PDB entry 7W6R | X-ray diffraction, 2.60 A resolution | chains A and B

== Chain A ==
Name: Angiotensin-converting enzyme
Source organism: Equus caballus
Notes: EC 3.4.-.-
UniProt: F6V9L3 (F6V9L3_HORSE); residue numbers follow UniProt; this construct covers 19-614
Chain sequence (602 residues; numbered 19 to 620; the number before each row is that of its first residue):
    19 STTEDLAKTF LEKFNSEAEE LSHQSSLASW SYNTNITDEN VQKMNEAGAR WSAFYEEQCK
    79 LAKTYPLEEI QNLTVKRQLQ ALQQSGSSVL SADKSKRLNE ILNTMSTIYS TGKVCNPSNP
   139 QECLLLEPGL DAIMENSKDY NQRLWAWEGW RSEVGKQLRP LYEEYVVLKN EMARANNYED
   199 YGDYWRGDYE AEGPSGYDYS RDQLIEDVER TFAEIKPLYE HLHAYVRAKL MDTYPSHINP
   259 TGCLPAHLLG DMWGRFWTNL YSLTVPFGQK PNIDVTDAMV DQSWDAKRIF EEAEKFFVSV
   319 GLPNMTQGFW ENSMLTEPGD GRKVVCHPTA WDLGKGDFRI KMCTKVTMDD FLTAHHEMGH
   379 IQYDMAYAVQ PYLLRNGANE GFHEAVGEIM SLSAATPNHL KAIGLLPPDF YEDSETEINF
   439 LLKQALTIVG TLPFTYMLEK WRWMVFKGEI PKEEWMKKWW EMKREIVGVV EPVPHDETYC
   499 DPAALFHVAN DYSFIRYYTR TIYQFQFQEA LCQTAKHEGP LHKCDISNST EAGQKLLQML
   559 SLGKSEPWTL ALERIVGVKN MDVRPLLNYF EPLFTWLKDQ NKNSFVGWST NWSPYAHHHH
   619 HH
Not modelled in the structure: 615-620
Differences from the reference sequence: expression tag (615-620)
Disulfide bonds: Cys-133/Cys-141, Cys-344/Cys-361, Cys-530/Cys-542
Ion coordination: Zn2+: His-374, His-378, Glu-402
From the paper describing this entry:
  - contacts within the chain: Glu-38/Gln-42, Glu-38/Lys-353

== Chain B ==
Name: Spike glycoprotein
Source organism: Bat coronavirus RaTG13
Notes: fragment: rbd
UniProt: A0A6B9WHD3 (A0A6B9WHD3_SARS); residues 319-541 here = UniProt positions 319-541
Chain sequence (223 residues; numbered 319 to 541; the number before each row is that of its first residue):
   319 RVQPTDSIVR FPNITNLCPF GEVFNATTFA SVYAWNRKRI SNCVADYSVL YNSTSFSTFK
   379 CYGVSPTKLN DLCFTNVYAD SFVITGDEVR QIAPGQTGKI ADYNYKLPDD FTGCVIAWNS
   439 KHIDAKEGGN FNYLYRLFRK ANLKPFERDI STEIYQAGSK PCNGQTGLNC YYPLYRYGFY
   499 PTDGVGHQPY RVVVLSFELL NAPATVCGPK KSTNLVKNKC VNF
Not modelled in the structure: 319-333, 530-541
Disulfide bonds: Cys-336/Cys-361, Cys-379/Cys-432, Cys-391/Cys-525, Cys-480/Cys-488
Glycans and other covalent adducts: N-acetylglucosamine (NAG) linked to Asn-343
From the paper describing this entry:
  - post-translational modification sites: Asn-343
  - mutagenesis - R494S (3.6-fold): increased binding to Angiotensin-converting enzyme (chain A)
  - mutagenesis - R494S: unchanged binding to hACE2

== Chain A / chain B interface ==
Pairs across the interface (38; chain A residue first):
  Ser-19(A) / Ala-475(B)  hydrogen bond (side chain-backbone)
  Leu-24(A) / Ala-475(B)
  Leu-24(A) / Gly-476(B)
  Leu-24(A) / Asn-487(B)
  Thr-27(A) / Phe-456(B)
  Thr-27(A) / Tyr-489(B)
  Phe-28(A) / Tyr-489(B)
  Glu-30(A) / Lys-417(B)  salt bridge
  Glu-30(A) / Leu-455(B)
  Glu-30(A) / Phe-456(B)
  Lys-31(A) / Phe-456(B)
  Lys-31(A) / Tyr-489(B)
  Lys-31(A) / Tyr-493(B)
  Ser-34(A) / Tyr-453(B)
  Ser-34(A) / Leu-455(B)
  Ser-34(A) / Tyr-493(B)
  Glu-35(A) / Tyr-493(B)
  Glu-38(A) / Phe-449(B)
  Glu-38(A) / Gly-496(B)
  Glu-38(A) / Tyr-498(B)  hydrogen bond
  His-41(A) / Tyr-498(B)
  His-41(A) / Asp-501(B)  salt bridge
  Gln-42(A) / Phe-449(B)
  Gln-42(A) / Tyr-498(B)  hydrogen bond
  Leu-45(A) / Tyr-498(B)  hydrophobic
  Thr-82(A) / Leu-486(B)
  Tyr-83(A) / Leu-486(B)  hydrogen bond (side chain-backbone)
  Tyr-83(A) / Asn-487(B)  hydrogen bond
  Tyr-83(A) / Tyr-489(B)  hydrogen bond
  Asn-330(A) / Thr-500(B)
  Lys-353(A) / Gly-496(B)  hydrogen bond (side chain-backbone)
  Lys-353(A) / Asp-501(B)
  Lys-353(A) / Gly-502(B)  hydrogen bond (backbone-backbone)
  Lys-353(A) / His-505(B)
  Gly-354(A) / Gly-502(B)
  Gly-354(A) / His-505(B)
  Asp-355(A) / Thr-500(B)
  Arg-357(A) / Thr-500(B)  hydrogen bond
Interface residues without a listed pair, chain B (18 interface residues in all): Tyr-473
From the paper, about this interface:
  - residue pairs: Ser-19(A)/Ala-475(B) (hydrogen bond), Glu-30(A)/Lys-417(B) (salt bridge), Glu-38(A)/Tyr-498(B), His-41(A)/Asp-501(B), Thr-82(A)/Leu-486(B), Tyr-83(A)/Asn-487(B) (hydrogen bond), Leu-486(B)/Tyr-83(A) (hydrogen bond), Tyr-489(B)/Tyr-83(A) (hydrogen bond)
  - interface residues, chain A: Glu-38(A), His-41(A), Gln-42(A), Lys-353(A), Asp-355(A), Arg-357(A)
  - hot spots on chain A (mutagenesis) - E38D: unchanged binding to Spike glycoprotein (chain B)
  - hot spots on chain A (mutagenesis) - L24Q, S34H (2.2-fold): decreased binding to Spike glycoprotein (chain B)
  - interface residues, chain B: Gly-496(B), Tyr-498(B), Thr-500(B), Asp-501(B), Gly-502(B)

== Summary ==
The interface between chain A and chain B involves 19 residues on one side and 18 on the other; the contacts
include 9 hydrogen bonds and 2 salt bridges. Polar contacts include Glu-30(A)/Lys-417(B), His-41(A)/Asp-501(B)
and Ser-19(A)/Ala-475(B). The authors report hydrogen bonds between Ser-19(A) and Ala-475(B), Tyr-83(A) and
Asn-487(B) and Leu-486(B) and Tyr-83(A) among others; a salt bridge between Glu-30(A) and Lys-417(B); contacts
between Glu-38(A) and Tyr-498(B), His-41(A) and Asp-501(B) and Thr-82(A) and Leu-486(B). From the paper: L24Q
and S34H of chain A reduce binding to Spike glycoprotein (chain B); interface residues Glu-38(A), His-41(A)
and Gly-496(B) among others; 4 substitutions were tested in all.
Here chain A is Angiotensin-converting enzyme (Equus caballus) and chain B is Spike glycoprotein (Bat
coronavirus RaTG13). Entry 7W6R (Structure of Bat coronavirus RaTG13 spike receptor-binding domain complexed
with its receptor equine ACE2) was determined by X-ray diffraction (same publication as 7W6U and 7XBY).
